Entry 8QUE (electron microscopy, 3.30 A resolution); this record covers chains A and G of the 10 polymer chains in the assembly.

== Chain A ==
Protein: PHIKZ055
Source organism: Pseudomonas phage phiKZ
Notes: engineered mutation(s): N-Terminal-Histidine-Tag
Reference sequence: Q8SDA7 (Q8SDA7_BPDPK); residue numbers follow UniProt; this construct covers 1-415
Amino-acid sequence (508 residues; each row starts with the number of its first residue; numbers below 1 keep their minus sign (Met-19 is residue -19)):
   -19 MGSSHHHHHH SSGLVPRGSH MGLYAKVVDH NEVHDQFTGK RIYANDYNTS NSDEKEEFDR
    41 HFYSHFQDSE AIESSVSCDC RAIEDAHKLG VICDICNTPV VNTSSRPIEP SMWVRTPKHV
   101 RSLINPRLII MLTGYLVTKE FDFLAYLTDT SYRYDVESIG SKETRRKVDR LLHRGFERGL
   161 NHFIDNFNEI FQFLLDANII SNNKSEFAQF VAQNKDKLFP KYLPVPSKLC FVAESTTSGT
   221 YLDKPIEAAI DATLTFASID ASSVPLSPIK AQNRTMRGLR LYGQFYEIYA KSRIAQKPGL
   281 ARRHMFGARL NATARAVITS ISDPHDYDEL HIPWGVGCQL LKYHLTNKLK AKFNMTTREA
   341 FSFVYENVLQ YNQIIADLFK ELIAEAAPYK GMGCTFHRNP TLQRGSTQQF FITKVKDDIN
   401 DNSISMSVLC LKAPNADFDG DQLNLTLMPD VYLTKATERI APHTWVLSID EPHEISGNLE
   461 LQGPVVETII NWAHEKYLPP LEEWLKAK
Disordered / not traced: -19 to 0, 487-488
Construct notes: initiating methionine (-19); expression tag (-18 to 0)
Ion coordination: Zn2+: Cys58, Cys60, Cys73, Cys76
Reported in the primary citation:
  - catalytic residues: Asp417 to Asp421
  - binding site for the 8-nt RNA strand: Asp417 to Asp421

== Chain G ==
Molecule: 75-nt DNA strand
Sequence (75 nucleotides; numbered 1 to 75; the number before each row is that of its first residue):
     1 GTACCTATAT TGTAACTTTA GGCTTTTGGG AACTGTCTAC ATAGCAATAT AGCAAATACA
    61 TTCACTAAAA TTACT
Disordered / not traced: 1-15, 43-75

== Chain A / chain G interface ==
Pairs across the interface (18):
  Arg146(A) - DT19(G)  base contact
  Arg150(A) - DT19(G)  sugar contact
  Ala177(A) - DA20(G)  phosphate contact
  Thr217(A) - DA41(G)  base contact
  Ser218(A) - DA41(G)  sugar contact
  Ala275(A) - DG30(G)  phosphate contact
  Gln276(A) - DG30(G)  phosphate contact
  Lys277(A) - DA31(G)  phosphate contact
  Lys277(A) - DA32(G)  phosphate contact
  Lys277(A) - DC33(G)  phosphate contact
  Arg282(A) - DA31(G)  phosphate contact
  Arg283(A) - DT34(G)  phosphate contact
  Arg289(A) - DG35(G)  phosphate contact
  Arg295(A) - DT34(G)  base contact
  Arg295(A) - DG35(G)  sugar contact
  Asn379(A) - DC33(G)  sugar contact
  Asn379(A) - DT34(G)  sugar contact
  Pro380(A) - DC33(G)  base contact

== In short ==
The interface between chain A and chain G involves 14 residues on one side and 9 on the other. Cys58(A),
Cys60(A), Cys73(A) and Cys76(A) coordinate Zn2+. From the paper: the catalytic residue Asp417(A); a binding
site for the 8-nt RNA strand at Asp417(A).
Here chain A is PHIKZ055 (Pseudomonas phage phiKZ) and chain G is a 75-nt DNA strand. Entry 8QUE (Structure of
the Bacteriophage PhiKZ non-virion RNA Polymerase bound to DNA and RNA) was determined by electron microscopy
together with 9RJS from the same study.
